Entry 6YU8 (X-ray diffraction, 1.84 A resolution); this record covers chains A and B.

Chain A:
Molecule: Methyltransferase domain of the L protein
Source organism: Sudan virus - Boniface, Sudan,1976
Amino-acid sequence (310 residues; numbered 1737 to 2046; the number before each row is that of its first residue):
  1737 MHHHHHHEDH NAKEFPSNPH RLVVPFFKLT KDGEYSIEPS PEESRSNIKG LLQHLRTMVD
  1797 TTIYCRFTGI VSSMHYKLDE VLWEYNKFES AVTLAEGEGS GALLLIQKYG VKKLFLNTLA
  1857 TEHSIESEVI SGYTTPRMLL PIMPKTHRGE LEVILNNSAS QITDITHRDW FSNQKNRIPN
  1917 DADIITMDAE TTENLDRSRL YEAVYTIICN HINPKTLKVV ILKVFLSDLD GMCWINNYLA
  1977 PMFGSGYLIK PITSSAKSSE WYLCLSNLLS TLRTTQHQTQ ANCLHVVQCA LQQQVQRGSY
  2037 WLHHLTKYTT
Not modelled in the structure: 1737-1754, 1765-1772, 1795-1806, 2043-2046
Ion coordination: Mg2+ site 1: L1818, Y1821, Y1845; Mg2+ site 2: E1832, D1924; Na+ site 1: N1853, T1899; Na+ site 2 near E1858 (its only coordinating residue here); Na+ site 3: P1915, H1947; Na+ site 4 near T2010 (its only coordinating residue here)
Reported in the primary citation:
  - catalytic residues: K1813, D1924, K1959, E1996
  - binding site for Mg2+: G1837 (by similarity / conservation)
  - mutagenesis - E1834A: increased catalytic activity
  - mutagenesis - Y1800A, S1809A, G1835S, G1837S, T1854A, L1855A: abolished catalytic activity
  - mutagenesis - I1806A, V1807A, E1926A, T1927A, S1990A: decreased catalytic activity
  - mutagenesis - S1808A (almost 50%): decreased catalytic activity (internal adenosine-2'-O-MTase activity)
  - mutagenesis - S1808A: unchanged catalytic activity (cap-dependent activities)
  - mutagenesis - S1991A (approximately by 50%): decreased catalytic activity (2'-O-MTase activities)
  - mutagenesis - S1991A, K1993A: unchanged catalytic activity (N7 MTase activity)
  - mutagenesis - K1993A: abolished catalytic activity (2'-O-MTase activities)
  - mutagenesis - R1792A: decreased catalytic activity (internal A-2'-O-MTase activity)
  - mutagenesis - R1792A: unchanged catalytic activity on cap synthesis
  - specificity-determining residues: R1792, S1808
  - mutagenesis - R1792A: unchanged catalytic activity (MTase activities associated with cap)

Chain B:
Molecule: VHH antiboby
Source organism: Lama glama
Notes: antibody fragment or engineered binder
Amino-acid sequence (128 residues; numbered 1 to 128; the number before each row is that of its first residue):
     1 DVQLVESGGG SVQAGGSLRL SCAASGRTFS RPVMAWFRQA PGKEREFVVA ITWSGIRTSY
    61 ADSVKGRFTI SVDNAKDTVY LQMNSLKPED TAVYYCAAGA LPRTAHYEYD YWGLGTQVTV
   121 SSHHHHHH
Not modelled in the structure: 123-128
Cystine bridges: C22-C96
Ion coordination: Na+ site 1 near S85 (its only coordinating residue here)

How chain A and chain B interact:
Residue-residue contacts (38; chain A residue first):
  R1904(A) - R27(B)  hydrogen bond (backbone-side chain)
  D1905(A) - R27(B)  salt bridge
  F1907(A) - F29(B)  hydrophobic
  S1908(A) - F29(B)
  Y1941(A) - A100(B)  hydrogen bond (side chain-backbone)
  Y1941(A) - L101(B)
  I1944(A) - S54(B)  hydrogen bond (backbone-side chain)
  C1945(A) - P32(B)  hydrophobic
  C1945(A) - T52(B)
  C1945(A) - W53(B)  hydrogen bond (backbone-backbone)
  C1945(A) - S54(B)  hydrogen bond (backbone-backbone)
  N1946(A) - F29(B)  hydrogen bond (side chain-backbone)
  N1946(A) - P32(B)
  N1946(A) - W53(B)
  N1946(A) - S54(B)
  N1946(A) - N74(B)  hydrogen bond (backbone-side chain)
  I1948(A) - S54(B)
  P1950(A) - S54(B)
  P1950(A) - I56(B)  hydrophobic
  N1973(A) - L101(B)
  N1973(A) - R103(B)
  Y1974(A) - L101(B)  hydrophobic
  M1978(A) - I56(B)  hydrophobic
  L2005(A) - I56(B)
  S2006(A) - R57(B)
  T2007(A) - R57(B)
  T2007(A) - S59(B)
  L2008(A) - T52(B)
  L2008(A) - I56(B)
  L2008(A) - R57(B)  hydrogen bond (backbone-backbone)
  L2008(A) - T58(B)
  L2008(A) - P102(B)  hydrophobic
  R2009(A) - P102(B)
  T2010(A) - T58(B)
  T2010(A) - P102(B)
  T2010(A) - R103(B)
  T2010(A) - T104(B)
  Q2012(A) - R103(B)
Also at the interface, not in a pair above, chain A (24 interface residues in all): T1942, H1947, L2004, T2011
Also at the interface, not in a pair above, chain B (19 interface residues in all): T28, V33, G55
Interface features reported in the paper:
  - epitope / paratope residues, chain B: R27(B), G55(B), A100(B)

Overview:
24 residues of chain A and 19 residues of chain B are in contact, with 8 hydrogen bonds and 1 salt bridge.
Among the polar pairs are D1905(A)-R27(B), R1904(A)-R27(B) and Y1941(A)-A100(B). The paper reports catalytic
residues K1813(A), D1924(A) and K1959(A) among others; Y1800A, S1809A and G1835S of chain A, among others,
abolish catalytic activity; 16 substitutions were tested in all.
Here chain A is Methyltransferase domain of the L protein (Sudan virus - Boniface, Sudan,1976) and chain B is
VHH antiboby (Lama glama). Entry 6YU8 (RNA Methyltransferase of Sudan Ebola Virus) was determined by X-ray
diffraction.
